PDB entry 1DXE | X-ray diffraction, 1.80 A resolution | chains A and B

Chain A (and B):
Name: 2-dehydro-3-deoxy-galactarate aldolase
Organism: Escherichia coli
Notes: EC 4.1.2.20; chain B of this document is another copy of the same molecule, construct and numbering; everything in this record applies to it too
UniProt: P23522 (YHAF_ECOLI); residues 1-256 here = UniProt positions 1-256
Amino-acid sequence (256 residues; each row starts with the number of its first residue):
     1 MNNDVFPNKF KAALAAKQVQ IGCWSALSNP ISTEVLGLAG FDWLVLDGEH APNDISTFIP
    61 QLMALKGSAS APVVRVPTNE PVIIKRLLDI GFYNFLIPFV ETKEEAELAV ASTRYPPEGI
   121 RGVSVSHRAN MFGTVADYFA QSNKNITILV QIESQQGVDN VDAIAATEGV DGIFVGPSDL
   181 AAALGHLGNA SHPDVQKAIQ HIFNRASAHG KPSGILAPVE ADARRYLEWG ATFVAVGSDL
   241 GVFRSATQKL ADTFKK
Unresolved in the structure: 1-3
Bound ions: Mg2+: E153, D179 (together with phosphate ion)
Curated features (UniProtKB/Swiss-Prot):
  - active site: H50 (Proton acceptor)
  - binding site (substrate): Q151, S178, D179
  - binding site (Mg(2+)): E153, D179
  - site: R75 (Transition state stabilizer), D89 (Increases basicity of active site His)
From the paper describing this entry:
  - self-association interface (contacts with another copy of this molecule); pairs are residue here / residue on that copy: D42-K255 (salt bridge), E49-K85 (salt bridge), I21, L27, I31, V35, L36, A39, F41, P52, I55, I59, V82, P116, G122, V123, F139, A182, L187, G188, V236, G237, L240, L240, F243, L250, A251, F254
  - binding site for phosphate ion: R75, S124, V125
  - Mg2+ coordination: E153, D179

Chain A / chain B interface:
Contacting residue pairs (63; chain A residue first):
  I21(A) - F254(B)  hydrophobic
  L27(A) - I31(B)
  L27(A) - F243(B)  hydrophobic
  N29(A) - N29(B)
  I31(A) - L27(B)
  S32(A) - F243(B)
  V35(A) - L240(B)  hydrophobic
  V35(A) - F243(B)  hydrophobic
  V35(A) - R244(B)
  L36(A) - F243(B)
  L36(A) - T247(B)
  L38(A) - R244(B)
  L38(A) - Q248(B)  hydrogen bond (backbone-side chain)
  A39(A) - T247(B)
  A39(A) - Q248(B)
  A39(A) - A251(B)
  G40(A) - K255(B)  hydrogen bond (backbone-side chain)
  F41(A) - T247(B)
  F41(A) - L250(B)  hydrophobic
  F41(A) - A251(B)
  D42(A) - K255(B)  salt bridge
  E220(A) - T253(B)
  E220(A) - F254(B)
  A223(A) - F254(B)  hydrophobic
  R224(A) - T253(B)  hydrogen bond (side chain-backbone)
  R224(A) - F254(B)
  V236(A) - L250(B)
  V236(A) - F254(B)  hydrophobic
  G237(A) - L250(B)
  D239(A) - F243(B)
  L240(A) - V35(B)  hydrophobic
  V242(A) - T247(B)
  V242(A) - L250(B)  hydrophobic
  F243(A) - L27(B)  hydrophobic
  F243(A) - S32(B)
  F243(A) - V35(B)  hydrophobic
  F243(A) - L36(B)
  F243(A) - D239(B)
  F243(A) - F243(B)  hydrophobic
  R244(A) - L38(B)
  A246(A) - V242(B)  hydrophobic
  A246(A) - A246(B)  hydrophobic
  T247(A) - L36(B)
  T247(A) - A39(B)
  T247(A) - F41(B)
  T247(A) - V242(B)
  Q248(A) - L38(B)  hydrogen bond (side chain-backbone)
  Q248(A) - A39(B)
  L250(A) - F41(B)  hydrophobic
  L250(A) - V236(B)
  L250(A) - G237(B)
  L250(A) - V242(B)  hydrophobic
  A251(A) - A39(B)
  A251(A) - F41(B)
  T253(A) - E220(B)
  T253(A) - R224(B)  hydrogen bond (backbone-side chain)
  F254(A) - I21(B)  hydrophobic
  F254(A) - E220(B)
  F254(A) - A223(B)  hydrophobic
  F254(A) - V236(B)  hydrophobic
  K255(A) - G40(B)
  K256(A) - V19(B)
  K256(A) - I21(B)
Other interface residues (no listed pair), chain A (34 interface residues in all): A26, P52, L227
Other interface residues (no listed pair), chain B (33 interface residues in all): A26, P52, L227

Overview:
34 residues of chain A face 33 of chain B across their interface; the contacts include 5 hydrogen bonds and 1
salt bridge. Polar contacts include D42(A)-K255(B), L38(A)-Q248(B) and G40(A)-K255(B). The paper reports a
binding site for phosphate ion at R75(A), S124(A) and V125(A); Mg2+ coordination by E153(A) and D179(A).
Both chains are 2-dehydro-3-deoxy-galactarate aldolase (Escherichia coli). Entry 1DXE
(2-dehydro-3-deoxy-galactarate aldolase from Escherichia coli) was determined by X-ray diffraction together
with 1DXF from the same study.
